Entry 7PYJ (electron microscopy, 4.20 A resolution (low resolution: residue-level contacts below are approximate; hydrogen-bond / salt-bridge calls are withheld)); this record covers chains D and E of the 9 polymer chains in the assembly.

# Chain D
Molecule: DNA-directed RNA polymerase subunit beta'
Source organism: Escherichia coli
Notes: EC 2.7.7.6
UniProtKB: P0A8T8 (RPOC_ECO57); residues 1-1407 here = UniProt positions 1-1407
Sequence (1407 residues; each row starts with the number of its first residue):
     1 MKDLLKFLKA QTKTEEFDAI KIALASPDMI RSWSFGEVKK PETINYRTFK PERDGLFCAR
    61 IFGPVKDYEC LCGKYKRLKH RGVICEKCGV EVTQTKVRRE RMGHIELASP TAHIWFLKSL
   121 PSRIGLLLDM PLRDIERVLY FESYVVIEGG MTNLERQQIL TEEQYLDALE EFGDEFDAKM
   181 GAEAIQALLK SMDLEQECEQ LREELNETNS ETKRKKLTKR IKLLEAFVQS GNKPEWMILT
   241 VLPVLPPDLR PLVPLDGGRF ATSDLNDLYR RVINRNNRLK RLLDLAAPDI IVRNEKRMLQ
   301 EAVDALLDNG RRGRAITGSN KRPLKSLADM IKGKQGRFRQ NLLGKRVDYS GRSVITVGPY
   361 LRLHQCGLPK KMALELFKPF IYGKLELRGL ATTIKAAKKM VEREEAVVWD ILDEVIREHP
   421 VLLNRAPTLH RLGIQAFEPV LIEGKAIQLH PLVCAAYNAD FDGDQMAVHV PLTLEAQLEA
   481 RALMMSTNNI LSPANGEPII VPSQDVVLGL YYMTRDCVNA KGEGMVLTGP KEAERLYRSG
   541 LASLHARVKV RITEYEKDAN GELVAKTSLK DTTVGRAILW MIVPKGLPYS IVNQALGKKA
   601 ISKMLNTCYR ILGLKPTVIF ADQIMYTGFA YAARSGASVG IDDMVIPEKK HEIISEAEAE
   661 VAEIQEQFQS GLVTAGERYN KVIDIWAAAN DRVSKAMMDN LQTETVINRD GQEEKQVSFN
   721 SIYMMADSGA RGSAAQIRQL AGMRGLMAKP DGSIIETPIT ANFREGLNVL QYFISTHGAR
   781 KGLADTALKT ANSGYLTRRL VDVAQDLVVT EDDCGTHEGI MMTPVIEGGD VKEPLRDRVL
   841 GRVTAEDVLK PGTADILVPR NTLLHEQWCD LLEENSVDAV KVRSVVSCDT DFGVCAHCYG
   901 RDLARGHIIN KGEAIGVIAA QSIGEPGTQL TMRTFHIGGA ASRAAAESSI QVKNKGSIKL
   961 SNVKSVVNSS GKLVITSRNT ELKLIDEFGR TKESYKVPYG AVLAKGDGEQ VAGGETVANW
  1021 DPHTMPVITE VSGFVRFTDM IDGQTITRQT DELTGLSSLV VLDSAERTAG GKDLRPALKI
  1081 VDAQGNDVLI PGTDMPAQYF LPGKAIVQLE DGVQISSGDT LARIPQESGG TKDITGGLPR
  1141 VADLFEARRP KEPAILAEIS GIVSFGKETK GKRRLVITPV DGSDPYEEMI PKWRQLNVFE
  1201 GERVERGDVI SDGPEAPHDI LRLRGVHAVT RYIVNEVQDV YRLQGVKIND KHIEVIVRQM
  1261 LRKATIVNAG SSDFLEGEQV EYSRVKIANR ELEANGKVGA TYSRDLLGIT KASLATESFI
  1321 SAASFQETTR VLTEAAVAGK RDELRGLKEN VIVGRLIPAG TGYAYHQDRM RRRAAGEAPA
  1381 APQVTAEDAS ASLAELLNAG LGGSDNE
Unresolved in the structure: 1-15, 932-947, 1127-1136, 1376-1407
Bound ions: Zn2+ site 1: Gly-73, Tyr-75; Mg2+: Asp-460, Asp-462 (shared with 1 residue of chain R); Zn2+ site 2: Cys-814, Cys-888, Cys-895, Cys-898
Curated features (UniProtKB/Swiss-Prot):
  - binding site (Zn(2+)): Cys-70, Cys-72, Cys-85, Cys-88, Cys-814, Cys-888, Cys-895, Cys-898
  - binding site (Mg(2+)): Asp-460, Asp-462, Asp-464
  - modified residue: Lys-972 (N6-acetyllysine)

# Chain E
Molecule: DNA-directed RNA polymerase subunit omega
Source organism: Escherichia coli
Notes: EC 2.7.7.6
UniProtKB: P0A800 (RPOZ_ECOLI); residues 1-91 here = UniProt positions 1-91
Sequence (91 residues; each row starts with the number of its first residue):
     1 MARVTVQDAV EKIGNRFDLV LVAARRARQM QVGGKDPLVP EENDKTTVIA LREIEEGLIN
    61 NQILDVRERQ EQQEQEAAEL QAVTAIAEGR R
Unresolved in the structure: 1

# How chain D and chain E interact
Pairs across the interface (38):
  His-364(D) with Val-4(E)
  Glu-414(D) with Lys-45(E)
  Val-415(D) with Lys-45(E)
  Ile-416(D) with Lys-45(E)
  Arg-417(D) with Glu-42(E); Asn-43(E); Asp-44(E); Lys-45(E)
  Glu-418(D) with Ala-2(E); Lys-45(E)
  His-419(D) with Lys-45(E)
  Leu-474(D) with Ala-24(E); Ala-27(E); Thr-46(E)
  Glu-475(D) with Ala-24(E); Arg-28(E)
  Leu-478(D) with Ala-23(E); Thr-47(E)
  Glu-479(D) with Val-20(E)
  Arg-481(D) with Arg-3(E); Leu-51(E)
  Ala-482(D) with Val-20(E)
  Leu-483(D) with Arg-16(E)
  Met-485(D) with Val-4(E)
  Thr-487(D) with Val-4(E); Thr-5(E)
  Leu-614(D) with Gln-7(E)
  Lys-615(D) with Thr-5(E); Gln-7(E); Asp-8(E)
  Arg-905(D) with Arg-16(E)
  His-907(D) with Arg-16(E)
  Asn-910(D) with Asn-15(E); Arg-16(E)
  Gly-912(D) with Phe-17(E)
  Gly-1360(D) with Phe-17(E)
  Thr-1361(D) with Phe-17(E); Leu-21(E)
Also at the interface, not in a pair above, chain D (29 interface residues in all): Thr-473, Asn-488, Lys-911, Glu-913, Ala-1364
Also at the interface, not in a pair above, chain E (25 interface residues in all): Val-6, Gly-14, Asp-18

# In short
The interface between chain D and chain E involves 29 residues on one side and 25 on the other. Gly-73(D) and
Tyr-75(D) form the Zn2+ site 1. UniProt lists 8 Zn2+-binding residues and 3 Mg2+-binding residues on chain D.
Here chain D is DNA-directed RNA polymerase subunit beta' and chain E is DNA-directed RNA polymerase subunit
omega, both from Escherichia coli. Entry 7PYJ (CryoEM structure of E.coli RNA polymerase elongation complex
bound to NusA (NusA elongation complex in less-swiveled ...) was determined by electron microscopy together
with 7PY0, 7PY1, 7PY3, 7PY5, 7PY6, 7PY7 and 4 further entries from the same study.
